PDB entry 2AKE | X-ray diffraction, 3.10 A resolution | chains B and A

Chain B:
Molecule: transfer RNA-Trp
From: Bos taurus
Sequence (72 nucleotides; each row starts with the number of its first residue; note: 1 number in that range is skipped by the numbering (no residue carries it; nothing is unmodelled there)):
     1 GACCUCGUGG CGCAAU
    18 GGUAGCGCGU CUGACUCCAG AUCAGAAGGU UGCGUGUUCG AAUCACGUCG GGGUCA

Chain A:
Name: Tryptophanyl-tRNA synthetase
From: Homo sapiens
Notes: EC 6.1.1.2; fragment: Aminoacylation Catalytic Fragment
Reference sequence: P23381 (SYW_HUMAN); residues 94-471 here = UniProt positions 94-471
Sequence (384 residues; each row starts with the number of its first residue):
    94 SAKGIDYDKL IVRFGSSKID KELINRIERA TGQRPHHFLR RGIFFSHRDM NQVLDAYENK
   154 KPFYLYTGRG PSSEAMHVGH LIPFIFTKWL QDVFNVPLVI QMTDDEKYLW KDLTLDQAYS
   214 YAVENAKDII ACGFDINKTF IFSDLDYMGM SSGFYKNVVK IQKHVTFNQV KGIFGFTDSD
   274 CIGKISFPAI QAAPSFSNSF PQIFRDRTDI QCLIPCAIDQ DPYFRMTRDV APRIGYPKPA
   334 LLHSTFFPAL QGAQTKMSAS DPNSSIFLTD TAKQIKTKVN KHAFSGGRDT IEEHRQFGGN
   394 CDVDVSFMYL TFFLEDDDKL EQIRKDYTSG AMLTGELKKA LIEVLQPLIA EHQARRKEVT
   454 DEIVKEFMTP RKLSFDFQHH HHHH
Unresolved in the structure: 94-96, 470-477
Sequence notes: expression tag (472-477)
Curated features (UniProtKB/Swiss-Prot):
  - motif: Pro164 to His173 ('HIGH' region), Lys349 to Ser353 ('KMSKS' region)
  - modified residue: Lys154 (N6-succinyllysine), Ser351 (Phosphoserine)
  - natural variant: Arg133 (R133C: In NEDMSBA; uncertain significance), Phe138 (F138Y: In HMND9; uncertain significance), His257 (H257R: In HMND9; uncertain significance), Asp314 (D314G: In HMND9; uncertain significance), Ala333 (A333T: In NEDMSBA; uncertain significance), Asp419 (D419N: In NEDMSBA; uncertain significance), Arg448 (R448W: In NEDMSBA; uncertain significance), Glu455 (E455D: In a breast cancer sample)
Small-molecule neighbours: tryptophan (TRP): Tyr159, Thr160, Gly161, Arg162, Gly163, Gln194, Thr196, Glu199, Lys200, Gln284, Ile307, Pro308, Cys309, Gln313, Tyr316, Phe317
What the authors report for this chain:
  - mutagenesis - D99A, D99E, D99K (-116.2-fold), D99V (-34.7-fold), K102A, K102D (-90.2-fold), K102I, K102R, K431A, K431D (-662.7-fold), K431I, K431R (-28.8-fold): decreased catalytic activity
  - mutagenesis - Y159A (-165.2-fold), Y159F (about -7-fold), Q194A (-155.1-fold): decreased catalytic activity on tryptophan
  - mutagenesis - Q194L: abolished catalytic activity on tryptophan

How chain B and chain A interact:
Residue-residue contacts - 32 pairs, chain B then chain A:
  C28(B) with Asn356(A), phosphate contact
  U33(B) with Asp382(A), hydrogen bond to the sugar; Thr383(A), hydrogen bond to the sugar
  C34(B) with Gly380(A), base contact; Arg381(A), hydrogen bond to the base; Asp382(A), phosphate contact; Thr383(A), phosphate contact; Ile384(A), hydrogen bond to the phosphate; Glu385(A), phosphate contact; His387(A), hydrogen bond to the base; Leu426(A), base contact; Thr427(A), hydrogen bond to the base; Gly428(A), hydrogen bond to the base
  C35(B) with Asn373(A), hydrogen bond to the sugar; Ser378(A), hydrogen bond to the base; Gly380(A), hydrogen bond to the base; Arg381(A), hydrogen bond to the base; Thr427(A), hydrogen bond to the base; Lys431(A), hydrogen bond to the sugar
  A36(B) with Asn373(A), sugar contact; Lys374(A), sugar contact; His375(A), hydrogen bond to the sugar; Ala376(A), hydrogen bond to the sugar; Phe377(A), sugar contact; Ser378(A), hydrogen bond to the base; Asp382(A), hydrogen bond to the base; Lys431(A), hydrogen bond to the sugar
  G37(B) with Phe377(A), sugar contact; Asp382(A), hydrogen bond to the base
  G69(B) with Ser272(A), hydrogen bond to the phosphate
  G70(B) with Asp271(A), phosphate contact; Ser272(A), phosphate contact

In short:
The interface between chain B and chain A involves 8 residues on one side and 20 on the other; the contacts
include 20 hydrogen bonds. Polar pairs include C34(B)-Arg381(A), C34(B)-His387(A) and C34(B)-Thr427(A). The
paper reports that D99A, D99E and D99K of chain A, among others, reduce catalytic activity; Y159A, Y159F and
Q194A of chain A reduce catalytic activity on tryptophan; 16 substitutions were tested in all.
Chain B is transfer RNA-Trp (Bos taurus) and chain A is Tryptophanyl-tRNA synthetase (Homo sapiens); the
structure, Structure of human tryptophanyl-tRNA synthetase in complex with tRNA(Trp), was determined by X-ray
diffraction, deposited together with 2DR2.
